Entry 8QQE (X-ray diffraction, 3.46 A resolution); this record covers chains A and D of the 4 polymer chains in the assembly.

== Chain A ==
Name: Meiotic recombination protein DMC1/LIM15 homolog
From: Homo sapiens
Reference sequence: Q14565 (DMC1_HUMAN); residue numbers follow UniProt; this construct covers 2-340
Amino-acid sequence (340 residues; numbered 1 to 340; the number before each row is that of its first residue):
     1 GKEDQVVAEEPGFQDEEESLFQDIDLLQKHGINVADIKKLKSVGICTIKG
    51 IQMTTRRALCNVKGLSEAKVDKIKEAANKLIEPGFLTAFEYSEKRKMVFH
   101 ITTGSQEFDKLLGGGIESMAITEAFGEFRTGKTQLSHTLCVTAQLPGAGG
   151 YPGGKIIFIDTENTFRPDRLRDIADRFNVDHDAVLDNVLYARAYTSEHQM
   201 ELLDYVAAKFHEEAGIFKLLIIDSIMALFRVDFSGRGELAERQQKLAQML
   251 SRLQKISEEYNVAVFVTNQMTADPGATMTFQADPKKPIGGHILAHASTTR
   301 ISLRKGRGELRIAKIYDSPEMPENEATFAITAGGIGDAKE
Disordered / not traced: 1-27, 63-64, 272-285, 340
Sequence notes: expression tag (1)
Ion coordination: Mg2+: Gln199, Ile225
UniProt features mapped onto this chain:
  - binding site (ATP): Gly126 to Thr133
  - binding site (dsDNA): Arg230, Arg236, Arg242
  - binding site (ssDNA): Arg230, Phe233, Arg236, Arg242, Arg311
  - mutagenesis: Arg230 (R230A: Abolishes binding to ssDNA or dsDNA), Phe233 (F233A: Abolishes binding to ssDNA), Arg236 (R236A: Abolishes binding to ssDNA or dsDNA), Arg242 (R242A: Abolishes binding to ssDNA or dsDNA), Glu258 (E258A/Q: Decreases octamer stability), Arg311 (R311A: Abolishes binding to ssDNA)
From the paper describing this entry:
  - self-association interface (contacts with another copy of this molecule); pairs are residue here / residue on that copy: Lys49-Asp204 (salt bridge), Lys74-Glu212 (salt bridge), Phe85
  - mutagenesis - F85A: decreased binding to Breast cancer type 2 susceptibility protein (chain D)
  - mutagenesis - F85A: increased binding to BRC4

== Chain D ==
Name: Breast cancer type 2 susceptibility protein
From: Homo sapiens
Reference sequence: P51587 (BRCA2_HUMAN); residues 1398-1417 here correspond to UniProt positions 2398-2417 (UniProt number = residue number + 1000)
Amino-acid sequence (20 residues; row label = number of the first residue in the row):
  1398 TTGRPTKVFVPPFKTKSHFH
Disordered / not traced: 1398-1404, 1410-1417

== How chain A and chain D interact ==
Pairs across the interface - 9 pairs, chain A then chain D:
  Gln144(A) - Phe1406(D)
  Pro152(A) - Phe1406(D)
  Gly153(A) - Phe1406(D)
  Gly154(A) - Phe1406(D)
  Lys155(A) - Val1405(D)
  Lys155(A) - Phe1406(D)
  Val179(A) - Pro1409(D)  hydrophobic
  Asn187(A) - Phe1406(D)
  Asn187(A) - Val1407(D)
Other interface residues (no listed pair), chain A (11 interface residues in all): Asp180, Ala183, Glu213, Ile216

== Summary ==
The interface between chain A and chain D involves 11 residues on one side and 4 on the other. The paper
reports that F85A of chain A reduces binding to Breast cancer type 2 susceptibility protein (chain D); a
self-association interface involving Lys49(A), Lys74(A) and Phe85(A).
Here chain A is Meiotic recombination protein DMC1/LIM15 homolog and chain D is Breast cancer type 2
susceptibility protein, both from Homo sapiens. Entry 8QQE (Crystal structure of the complex between DMC1 and
the PhePP domain of BRCA2) was determined by X-ray diffraction.
